PDB entry 8IT0 | electron microscopy, 3.50 A resolution | chains F and H of the 8 polymer chains in the assembly

[Chain F]
Protein: TIR domain-containing protein
Source organism: Thermoflavifilum thermophilum
UniProt: A0A1I7NFG5 (A0A1I7NFG5_9BACT); numbering as in UniProt (aligned over 1-450)
Amino-acid sequence (450 residues; each row starts with the number of its first residue):
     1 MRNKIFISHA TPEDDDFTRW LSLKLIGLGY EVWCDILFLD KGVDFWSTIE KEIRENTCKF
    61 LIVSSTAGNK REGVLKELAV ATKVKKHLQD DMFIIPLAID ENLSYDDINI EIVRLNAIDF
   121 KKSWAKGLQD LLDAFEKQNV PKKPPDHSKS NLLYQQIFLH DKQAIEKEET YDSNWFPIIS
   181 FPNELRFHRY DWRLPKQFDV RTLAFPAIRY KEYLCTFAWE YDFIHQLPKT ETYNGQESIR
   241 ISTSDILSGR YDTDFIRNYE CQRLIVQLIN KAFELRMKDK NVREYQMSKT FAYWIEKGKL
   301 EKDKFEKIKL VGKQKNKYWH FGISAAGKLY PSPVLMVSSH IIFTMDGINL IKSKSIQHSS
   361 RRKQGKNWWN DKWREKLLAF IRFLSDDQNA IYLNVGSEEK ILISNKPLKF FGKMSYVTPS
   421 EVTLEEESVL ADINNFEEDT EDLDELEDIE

[Chain H]
Molecule: 45-nt DNA strand
Sequence (45 nucleotides; each row starts with the number of its first residue):
     1 AAACGACGGC CAGTGCCAAG CAAACTATAC AACCTACTAC CTCAT
Not modelled in the structure: 1-21

[How chain F and chain H interact]
Contacting residue pairs - 24 pairs, chain F then chain H:
  Arg201(F) - DT35(H)  salt bridge to the phosphate
  Arg263(F) - DA36(H)  hydrogen bond to the phosphate
  Arg263(F) - DC37(H)  salt bridge to the phosphate
  Gln267(F) - DT35(H)  hydrogen bond to the phosphate
  Gln267(F) - DA36(H)  hydrogen bond to the phosphate
  Lys289(F) - DC37(H)  base contact
  Ser355(F) - DA44(H)  phosphate contact
  His358(F) - DC43(H)  hydrogen bond to the base
  Ser359(F) - DA44(H)  phosphate contact
  Arg362(F) - DT45(H)  sugar contact
  Lys363(F) - DT45(H)  salt bridge to the phosphate
  Lys366(F) - DT45(H)  hydrogen bond to the phosphate
  Asn434(F) - DT45(H)  hydrogen bond to the base
  Asn435(F) - DT45(H)  base contact
  Glu438(F) - DT45(H)  base contact
  Asp439(F) - DA44(H)  base contact
  Thr440(F) - DC43(H)  phosphate contact
  Thr440(F) - DA44(H)  hydrogen bond to the base
  Glu441(F) - DT42(H)  sugar contact
  Glu441(F) - DC43(H)  phosphate contact
  Glu441(F) - DA44(H)  phosphate contact
  Asp442(F) - DA44(H)  phosphate contact
  Asp442(F) - DT45(H)  phosphate contact
  Glu445(F) - DA44(H)  phosphate contact
Interface residues without a listed pair, chain F (20 interface residues in all): Ala431, Leu446

[Summary]
20 residues of chain F face 7 of chain H across their interface, with 7 hydrogen bonds and 3 salt bridges.
Polar contacts include His358(F)-DC43(H), Asn434(F)-DT45(H) and Thr440(F)-DA44(H).
Chain F is TIR domain-containing protein (Thermoflavifilum thermophilum) and chain H is a 45-nt DNA strand;
the structure, Cryo-EM structure of Crt-SPARTA-gRNA-tDNA dimer (conformation-2), was determined by electron
microscopy (same publication as 8IT1, 8ISY, 8ISZ and 8K9G).
